3DMH - chain A; structure by X-ray diffraction, 1.55 A resolution.

# Chain A
Molecule: Probable ribosomal RNA small subunit methyltransferase
Organism: Thermus thermophilus
Notes: EC 2.1.1.-
UniProtKB: Q5SKW0 (Q5SKW0_THET8); residues 1-375 here = UniProt positions 1-375
Sequence (381 residues; each row starts with the number of its first residue):
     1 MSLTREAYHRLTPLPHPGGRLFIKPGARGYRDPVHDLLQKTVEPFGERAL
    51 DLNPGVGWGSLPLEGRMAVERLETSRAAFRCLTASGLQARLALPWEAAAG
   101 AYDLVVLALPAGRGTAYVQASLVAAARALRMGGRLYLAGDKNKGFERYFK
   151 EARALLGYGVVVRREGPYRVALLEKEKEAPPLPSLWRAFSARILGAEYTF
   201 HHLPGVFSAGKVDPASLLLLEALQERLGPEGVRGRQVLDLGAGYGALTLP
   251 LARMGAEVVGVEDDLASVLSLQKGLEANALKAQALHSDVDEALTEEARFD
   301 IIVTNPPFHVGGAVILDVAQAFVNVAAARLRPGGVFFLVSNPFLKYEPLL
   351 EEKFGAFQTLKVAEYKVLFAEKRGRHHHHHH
Not modelled in the structure: 1-2, 374-381
Differences from the reference sequence: expression tag (376-381)
Ligand contacts:
  - guanosine (GMP): Phe207, Asp213, Ala215, Asn305, Phe308, Ser340, Asn341, Leu344, Tyr365
  - S-adenosylmethionine (SAM): Tyr8, Phe207, Ser216, Asp239, Gly241, Ala242, Gly243, Ala246, Leu247, Val261, Glu262, Asp263, Asp264, Ser267, Ser287, Asp288, Val289, Asn305, Pro306, Pro307, Phe308, Val318, Phe322
Reported in the primary citation:
  - binding site for S-adenosylmethionine: Phe207, Ser216, Asp239, Gly241 to Gly245, Glu262, Asp263, Asp288, Asn305, Val318, Phe322
  - contacts within the chain: Tyr8-Asp288 (hydrogen bond), Ser75-Asp263 (hydrogen bond), Arg76-Asp263 (backbone contact)
  - binding site for guanosine: Asp213, Asn305, Phe308, Tyr365
  - binding site for sulfate ion: Arg28, Arg113
  - conformationally variable residues (order/disorder transition, side-chain flip): Asp213, Phe308, His309 to Val314, Asn341, Tyr365

# Overview
Chain A binds S-adenosylmethionine and guanosine. The paper reports a binding site for S-adenosylmethionine at
Phe207, Ser216 and Asp239 among others; a binding site for guanosine at Asp213, Asn305 and Phe308 among
others.
Chain A is Probable ribosomal RNA small subunit methyltransferase (Thermus thermophilus); the structure, T.
Thermophilus 16S rRNA N2 G1207 methyltransferase (RsmC) in complex with AdoMet and Guanosine, was determined
by X-ray diffraction together with 3DMF and 3DMG from the same study.
